PDB entry 7POZ | X-ray diffraction, 1.90 A resolution | chain A

[Chain A]
Name: Histone deacetylase 8
From: Schistosoma mansoni
UniProt: A5H660 (A5H660_SCHMA); residue numbers follow UniProt; this construct covers 1-440
Chain sequence (440 residues; each row starts with the number of its first residue):
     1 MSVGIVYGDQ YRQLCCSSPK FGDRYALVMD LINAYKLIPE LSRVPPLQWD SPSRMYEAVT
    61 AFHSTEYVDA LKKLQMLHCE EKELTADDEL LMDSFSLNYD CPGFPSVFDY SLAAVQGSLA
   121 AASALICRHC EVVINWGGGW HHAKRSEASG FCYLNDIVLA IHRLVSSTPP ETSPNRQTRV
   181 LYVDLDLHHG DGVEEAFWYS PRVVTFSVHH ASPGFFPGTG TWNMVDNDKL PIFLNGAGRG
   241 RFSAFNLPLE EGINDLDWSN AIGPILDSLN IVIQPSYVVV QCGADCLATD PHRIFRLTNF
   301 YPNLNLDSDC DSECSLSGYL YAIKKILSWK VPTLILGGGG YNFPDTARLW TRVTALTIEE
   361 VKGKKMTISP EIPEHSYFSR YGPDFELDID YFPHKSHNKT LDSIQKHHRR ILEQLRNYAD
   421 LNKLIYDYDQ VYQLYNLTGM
Unresolved in the structure: 168-176, 226-229, 303-315, 397-400, 436-440
Differences from the reference sequence: conflict Lys395 (Glu in A5H660)
Bound ions: K+ site 1: Asp184, Asp186, His188, Ser207, Val208; Zn2+: Asp186, His188, Asp285 (together with dimethyl sulfoxide); K+ site 2: Phe197, Ser200, Val203, Ser243
What the authors report for this chain:
  - conformationally variable residues (side-chain flip): Tyr341
  - mutagenesis - W198A: decreased catalytic activity
  - mutagenesis - W198A: decreased binding to NF2886
  - specificity-determining residues: Glu195, Trp198 (by similarity / conservation)
  - catalytic residues: Asp186, His188, Asp285, Tyr341 (citing earlier work)

[Overview]
Asp184, Asp186, His188, Ser207 and Val208 form the K+ site 1. The Zn2+ site is built by Asp186, His188 and
Asp285. The paper reports catalytic residues Asp186, His188 and Asp285 among others; W198A reduces catalytic
activity.
Chain A is Histone deacetylase 8 (Schistosoma mansoni); the structure, Crystal structure of Schistosoma
mansoni HDAC8 with DMSO bound in the active site, was determined by X-ray diffraction together with 7P2S,
7P2T, 7P2U and 7P2V from the same study.
